PDB entry 4M48 | X-ray diffraction, 2.96 A resolution | chains A and H of the 3 polymer chains in the assembly

# Chain A
Protein: Transporter
From: Drosophila melanogaster
UniProtKB: Q9NB97 (Q9NB97_DROME); residue numbers follow UniProt; this construct covers 21-163, 207-601
Chain sequence (543 residues; row label = number of the first residue in the row; note: 43 numbers in that range are skipped by the numbering (no residue carries them; nothing is unmodelled there)):
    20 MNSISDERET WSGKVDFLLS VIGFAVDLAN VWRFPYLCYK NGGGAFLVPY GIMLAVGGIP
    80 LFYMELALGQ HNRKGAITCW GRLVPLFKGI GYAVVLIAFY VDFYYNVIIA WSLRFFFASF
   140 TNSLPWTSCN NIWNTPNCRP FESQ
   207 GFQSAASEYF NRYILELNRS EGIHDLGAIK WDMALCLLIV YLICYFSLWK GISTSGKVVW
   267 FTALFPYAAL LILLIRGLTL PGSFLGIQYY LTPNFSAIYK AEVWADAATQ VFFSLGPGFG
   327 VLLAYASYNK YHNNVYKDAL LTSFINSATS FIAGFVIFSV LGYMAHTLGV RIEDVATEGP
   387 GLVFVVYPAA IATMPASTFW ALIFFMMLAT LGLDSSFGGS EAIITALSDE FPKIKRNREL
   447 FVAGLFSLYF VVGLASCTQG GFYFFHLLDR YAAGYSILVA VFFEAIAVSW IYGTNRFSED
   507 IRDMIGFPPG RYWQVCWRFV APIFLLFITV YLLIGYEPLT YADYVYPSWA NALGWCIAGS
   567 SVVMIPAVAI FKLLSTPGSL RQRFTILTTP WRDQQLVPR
Unresolved in the structure: 20-24, 600-605
Construct notes: initiating methionine (20); engineered mutation Ala74 (Val in Q9NB97), Ala275 (Val in Q9NB97), Ala311 (Val in Q9NB97), Ala415 (Leu in Q9NB97), Leu538 (Gly in Q9NB97); expression tag (602-605)
Disulfides: Cys148-Cys157
Bound ions: Na+ site 1: Gly42, Val45, Leu417, Asp420, Ser421; Na+ site 2: Ala44, Asn49, Ser320, Asn352
Ligand contacts: Nortriptyline (21B): Phe43, Ala44, Asp46, Ile116, Ala117, Val120, Asp121, Tyr124, Phe319, Ser320, Leu321, Gly322, Phe325, Ser421, Ser422, Gly425, Ala479
From the paper describing this entry:
  - contacts within the chain: Arg27-Asp435 (salt bridge), Trp30-Tyr331, Asp46-Tyr124, Phe43-Ser421 (hydrogen bond), Thr582-Arg589 (hydrogen bond), Arg101-Trp597 (cation-pi contact)
  - binding site for Nortriptyline: Phe43, Ala117, Val120, Tyr124, Phe319, Phe325, Ser421, Gly425, Ala479
  - Na+ coordination: Gly42, Ala44, Val45, Asn49, Ser320, Asn352, Leu417, Asp420, Ser421
  - Na+ coordination through a water molecule: Asp46
  - binding site for chloride ion: Tyr69, Gln316, Ser320, Ser356
  - binding site for cholesterol: Val34, Leu37, Leu38, Leu270, Tyr273, Leu276, Leu277, Ile351, Ile358
  - mutagenesis - V74A/V275A/V311A/L415A/G538L: increased stability (proposed by the authors, not directly observed)

# Chain H
Protein: 9D5 antibody, heavy chain
From: Mus musculus
Notes: fragment: Fab, papain cleavage fragment; antibody fragment or engineered binder
Chain sequence (240 residues; each row starts with the number of its first residue; numbers below 1 keep their minus sign (Met-18 is residue -18)):
   -18 MNFGLRLVFL VLILKGVQCE VQLVESGGGL VKPGGSLKLS CAASGFTFSS YAMSWVRQSP
    42 EKRLEWVAEI SSGGRYIYYS DTVTGRFTIS RDNARNILHL EMSSLRSEDT AMYYCARGEV
   102 RQRGFDYWGQ GTTLTVSSAK TTAPSVYPLA PVCGDTTGSS VTLGCLVKGY FPEPVTLTWN
   162 SGSLSSGVHT FPAVLQSDLY TLSSSVTVTS STWPSQSITC NVAHPASSTK VDKKIEPRGP
Unresolved in the structure: -18 to 0, 135-138, 220-221
Disulfides: Cys22-Cys96, Cys146-Cys201

# Chain A / chain H interface
Pairs across the interface - 29 pairs, chain A then chain H:
  His90(A) - Tyr57(H)  hydrogen bond
  Tyr337(A) - Tyr57(H)
  His338(A) - Arg102(H)
  Tyr498(A) - Arg56(H)  hydrogen bond
  Arg502(A) - Arg56(H)  hydrogen bond (backbone-side chain)
  Glu505(A) - Ser52(H)  hydrogen bond
  Glu505(A) - Gly54(H)  hydrogen bond (side chain-backbone)
  Glu505(A) - Gly55(H)
  Glu505(A) - Arg56(H)  salt bridge
  Glu505(A) - Tyr57(H)
  Asp506(A) - Arg56(H)  salt bridge
  Asp506(A) - Tyr57(H)  hydrogen bond
  Arg508(A) - Glu50(H)  salt bridge
  Arg508(A) - Gly99(H)  hydrogen bond (side chain-backbone)
  Arg508(A) - Glu100(H)  hydrogen bond (side chain-backbone)
  Arg508(A) - Arg102(H)
  Asp509(A) - Tyr57(H)
  Asp509(A) - Tyr59(H)  hydrogen bond
  Asp509(A) - Arg102(H)  salt bridge
  Ile511(A) - Gln103(H)  hydrogen bond (backbone-side chain)
  Gly512(A) - Glu100(H)
  Gly512(A) - Val101(H)
  Gly512(A) - Arg102(H)  hydrogen bond (backbone-backbone)
  Gly512(A) - Gln103(H)
  Phe513(A) - Val101(H)  hydrophobic
  Phe513(A) - Gln103(H)
  Pro514(A) - Glu100(H)
  Arg598(A) - Arg56(H)  hydrogen bond (side chain-backbone)
  Arg598(A) - Tyr57(H)
Other interface residues (no listed pair), chain A (15 interface residues in all): Met510
Other interface residues (no listed pair), chain H (14 interface residues in all): Ala33, Ser53

# Summary
Chain A and chain H form an interface of 15 and 14 residues respectively, with 12 hydrogen bonds and 4 salt
bridges. Polar contacts include Glu505(A)-Arg56(H), Asp506(A)-Arg56(H) and Arg508(A)-Glu50(H). Chain A binds
Nortriptyline. From the paper: a binding site for Nortriptyline at Phe43(A), Ala117(A) and Val120(A) among
others; V74A/V275A/V311A/L415A/G538L of chain A increase stability.
Chain A is Transporter (Drosophila melanogaster) and chain H is 9D5 antibody, heavy chain (Mus musculus); the
structure, X-ray structure of dopamine transporter elucidates antidepressant mechanism, was determined by
X-ray diffraction.
